PDB entry 1SC9 | X-ray diffraction, 1.80 A resolution | chain A

# Chain A
Molecule: (S)-acetone-cyanohydrin lyase
Source organism: Hevea brasiliensis
Notes: EC 4.1.2.39
UniProtKB: P52704 (HNL_HEVBR); numbering as in UniProt (aligned over 1-257)
Sequence (257 residues; each row starts with the number of its first residue):
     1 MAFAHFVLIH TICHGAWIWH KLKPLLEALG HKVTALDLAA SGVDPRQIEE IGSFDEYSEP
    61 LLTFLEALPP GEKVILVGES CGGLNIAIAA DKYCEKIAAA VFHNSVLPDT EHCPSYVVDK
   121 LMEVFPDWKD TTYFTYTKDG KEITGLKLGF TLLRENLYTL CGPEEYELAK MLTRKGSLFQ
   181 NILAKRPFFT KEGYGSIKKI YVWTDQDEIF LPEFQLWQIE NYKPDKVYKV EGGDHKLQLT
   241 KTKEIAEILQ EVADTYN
Not modelled in the structure: 1
Ligand contacts: 2-hydroxy-2-methylpropanenitrile (CNH): Thr11, Ile12, His14, Ser80, Cys81, Trp128, Leu148, Leu157, Ile209, Phe210, His235, Lys236

# Overview
Ligands of chain A: 2-hydroxy-2-methylpropanenitrile.
Chain A is (S)-acetone-cyanohydrin lyase (Hevea brasiliensis); the structure, Hydroxynitrile Lyase from Hevea
brasiliensis in complex with the natural substrate acetone cyanohydrin, was determined by X-ray diffraction
(same publication as 1SCI, 1SCK and 1SCQ).
